PDB entry 9MF5 | electron microscopy, 3.20 A resolution | chains A and C of the 3 polymer chains in the assembly

== Chain A ==
Molecule: Serine/threonine-protein phosphatase 2A 65 kDa regulatory subunit A beta isoform
Source organism: Homo sapiens
Reference sequence: P30154 (2AAB_HUMAN); residue numbers follow UniProt; this construct covers 1-601
Sequence (601 residues; each row starts with the number of its first residue):
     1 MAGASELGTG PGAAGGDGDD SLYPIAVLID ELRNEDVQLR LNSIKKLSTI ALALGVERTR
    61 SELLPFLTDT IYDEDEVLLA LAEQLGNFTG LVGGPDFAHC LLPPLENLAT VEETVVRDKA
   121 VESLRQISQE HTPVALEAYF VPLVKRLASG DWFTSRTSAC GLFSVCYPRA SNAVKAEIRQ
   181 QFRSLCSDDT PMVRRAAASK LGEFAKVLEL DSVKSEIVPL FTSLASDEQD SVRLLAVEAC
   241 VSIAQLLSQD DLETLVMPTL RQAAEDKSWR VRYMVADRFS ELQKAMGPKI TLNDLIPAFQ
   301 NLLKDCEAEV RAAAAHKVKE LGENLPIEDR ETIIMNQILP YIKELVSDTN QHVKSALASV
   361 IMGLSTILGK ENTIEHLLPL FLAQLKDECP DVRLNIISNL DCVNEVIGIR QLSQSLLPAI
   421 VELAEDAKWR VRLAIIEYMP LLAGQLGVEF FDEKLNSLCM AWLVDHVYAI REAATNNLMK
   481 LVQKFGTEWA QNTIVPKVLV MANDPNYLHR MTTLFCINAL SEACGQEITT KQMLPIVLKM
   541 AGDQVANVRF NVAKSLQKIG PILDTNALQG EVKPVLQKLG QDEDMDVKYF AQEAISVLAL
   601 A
Not modelled in the structure: 1-24
Curated features (UniProtKB/Swiss-Prot):
  - modified residue: Ala2 (N-acetylalanine)
  - natural variant: Gly8 (G8R: In a lung cancer patient), Gly15 (G15A: In a colorectal cancer patient), Pro65 (P65S: In a lung cancer patient), Gly90 (G90D: In a lung cancer patient), Leu101 (L101P: In a colon adenocarcinoma), Lys343 (K343E: In a lung cancer patient), Ser365 (S365P: In a colorectal cancer patient), Val448 (V448A: In a colon adenocarcinoma), Val498 (V498E: In a colorectal cancer patient), Leu499 (L499I: In a colorectal cancer patient), Val500 (V500G: In a colorectal cancer patient), Asp504 (D504G: In a lung cancer patient), 1 further natural variant entry in UniProt

== Chain C ==
Molecule: Serine/threonine-protein phosphatase 2A catalytic subunit alpha isoform
Source organism: Homo sapiens
Notes: EC 3.1.3.16
Reference sequence: P67775 (PP2AA_HUMAN); residues 1-309 here = UniProt positions 1-309
Sequence (309 residues; each row starts with the number of its first residue):
     1 MDEKVFTKEL DQWIEQLNEC KQLSESQVKS LCEKAKEILT KESNVQEVRC PVTVCGDVHG
    61 QFHDLMELFR IGGKSPDTNY LFMGDYVDRG YYSVETVTLL VALKVRYRER ITILRGNHES
   121 RQITQVYGFY DECLRKYGNA NVWKYFTDLF DYLPLTALVD GQIFCLHGGL SPSIDTLDHI
   181 RALDRLQEVP HEGPMCDLLW SDPDDRGGWG ISPRGAGYTF GQDISETFNH ANGLTLVSRA
   241 HQLVMEGYNW CHDRNVVTIF SAPNYCYRCG NQAAIMELDD TLKYSFLQFD PAPRRGEPHV
   301 TRRTPDYFL
Not modelled in the structure: 1-2, 296-301
Metal / ion sites: Mn2+ site 1: Asp57, His59, Asp85; Mn2+ site 2: Asp85, Asn117, His167
Curated features (UniProtKB/Swiss-Prot):
  - active site: His118 (Proton donor)
  - binding site (Mn(2+)): Asp57, His59, Asp85, Asn117, His167, His241
  - binding site (Zn(2+)): Asp57, His59, Asp85
  - binding site (Fe(3+)): Asp85, Asn117, His167, His241
  - modified residue: Tyr307 (Phosphotyrosine), Leu309 (Leucine methyl ester)
  - natural variant: Gly60 (G60V: In HJS3; uncertain significance), Asp88 (D88G: In HJS3), Gln122 (Q122H: In HJS3), Gln125 to Leu309 (deletion: In HJS3), Tyr127 (Y127C: In HJS3), Asp131 (D131H: In HJS3), His191 (H191R: In HJS3), Arg214 to Leu309 (deletion: In HJS3), Asp223 (D223H: In HJS3; D223V: In HJS3), Tyr265 (Y265C: In HJS3), Phe308 (F308FF: In HJS3)
  - mutagenesis: Asp85 (D85N: Loss of phosphatase activity), Leu309 (L309A: Loss of binding to PP2A B-alpha regulatory subunit)

== Interface between chain A and chain C ==
Contacting residue pairs - 51 pairs, chain A then chain C:
  Val37(A) - Leu309(C)
  Glu74(A) - Tyr307(C)
  Asp75(A) - Tyr307(C)  hydrogen bond
  Asp75(A) - Phe308(C)
  Glu76(A) - Phe308(C)
  Glu76(A) - Leu309(C)  hydrogen bond (side chain-backbone)
  Leu79(A) - Phe308(C)  hydrophobic
  Glu113(A) - Arg302(C)  salt bridge
  Glu113(A) - Pro305(C)
  Lys428(A) - Asp290(C)  salt bridge
  Trp429(A) - Glu67(C)  hydrogen bond
  Trp429(A) - Arg70(C)
  Trp429(A) - Ile71(C)
  Arg430(A) - Glu67(C)  salt bridge
  Arg430(A) - Arg70(C)
  Arg430(A) - Pro293(C)
  His466(A) - Ile71(C)
  His466(A) - Leu287(C)
  Val467(A) - Ile71(C)
  Tyr468(A) - Arg70(C)  hydrogen bond (backbone-backbone)
  Tyr468(A) - Ile71(C)  hydrogen bond (backbone-backbone)
  Tyr468(A) - Gly72(C)
  Tyr468(A) - Gly73(C)
  Tyr468(A) - Lys74(C)
  Tyr468(A) - Asp77(C)
  Ala469(A) - Arg70(C)  hydrogen bond (backbone-backbone)
  Arg471(A) - Gly72(C)
  Pro505(A) - Asp280(C)
  Tyr507(A) - Pro51(C)  hydrophobic
  Tyr507(A) - Thr78(C)
  Tyr507(A) - Asn79(C)  hydrogen bond (side chain-backbone)
  Leu508(A) - Thr78(C)
  Arg510(A) - Asp280(C)  salt bridge
  Met511(A) - Asp77(C)
  Phe515(A) - Asp77(C)
  Gln544(A) - Asp280(C)  hydrogen bond
  Val545(A) - Asp280(C)
  Ala546(A) - Arg110(C)
  Asn547(A) - Pro76(C)
  Asn547(A) - Asp77(C)
  Asn547(A) - Asn79(C)  hydrogen bond
  Asn547(A) - Arg110(C)  hydrogen bond
  Phe550(A) - Pro76(C)
  Phe550(A) - Arg110(C)
  Lys554(A) - Asp77(C)  salt bridge
  Asp584(A) - Arg110(C)  salt bridge
  Met585(A) - Glu109(C)
  Asp586(A) - Glu109(C)
  Asp586(A) - Arg110(C)  salt bridge
  Tyr589(A) - Lys4(C)
  Tyr589(A) - Arg106(C)  hydrogen bond
Also at the interface, not in a pair above, chain A (33 interface residues in all): Thr114, Asn506, Gln592
Also at the interface, not in a pair above, chain C (29 interface residues in all): Thr7, Asp11, Glu277, Asp279, Ala292

== Overview ==
33 residues of chain A and 29 residues of chain C are in contact, with 11 hydrogen bonds and 7 salt bridges.
Polar contacts include Glu113(A)-Arg302(C), Lys428(A)-Asp290(C) and Arg430(A)-Glu67(C).
Here chain A is Serine/threonine-protein phosphatase 2A 65 kDa regulatory subunit A beta isoform and chain C
is Serine/threonine-protein phosphatase 2A catalytic subunit alpha isoform, both from Homo sapiens. Entry 9MF5
(CryoEM structure of the Protein Phosphatase 2A (Abeta-B56gamma-Calpha) holoenzyme complex) was determined by
electron microscopy, deposited together with 9MIP.
